Entry 6KPF (electron microscopy, 2.90 A resolution); this record covers chains A and S of the 5 polymer chains in the assembly.

# Chain A
Protein: Guanine nucleotide-binding protein G(i) subunit alpha-1
Organism: Homo sapiens
Reference sequence: P63096 (GNAI1_HUMAN); residues 1-354 here = UniProt positions 1-354
Sequence (354 residues; each row starts with the number of its first residue):
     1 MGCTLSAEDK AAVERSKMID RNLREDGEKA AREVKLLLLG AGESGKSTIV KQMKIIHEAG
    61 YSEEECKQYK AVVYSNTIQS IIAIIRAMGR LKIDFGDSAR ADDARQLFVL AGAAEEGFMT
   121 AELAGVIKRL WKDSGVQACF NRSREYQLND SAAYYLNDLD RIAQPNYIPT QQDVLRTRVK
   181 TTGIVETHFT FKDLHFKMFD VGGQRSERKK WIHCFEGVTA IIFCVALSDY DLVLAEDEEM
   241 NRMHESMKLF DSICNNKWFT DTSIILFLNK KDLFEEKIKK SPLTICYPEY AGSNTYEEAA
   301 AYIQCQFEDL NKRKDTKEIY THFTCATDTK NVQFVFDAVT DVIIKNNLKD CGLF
Not modelled in the structure: 1-2, 55-181, 233-239
Swiss-Prot annotation at these positions:
  - region: Lys35 to Thr48 (G1 motif), Asp173 to Thr181 (G2 motif), Phe196 to Arg205 (G3 motif), Ile265 to Asp272 (G4 motif), Thr324 to Thr329 (G5 motif)
  - binding site (GTP): Glu43 to Thr48, Ser151, Leu175 to Thr181, Asp200 to Gln204, Asn269 to Asp272, Ala326
  - binding site (Mg(2+)): Ser47, Thr181
  - modified residue: Arg178 (ADP-ribosylarginine), Gln204 (Deamidated glutamine), Cys351 (ADP-ribosylcysteine)
  - lipidation: Gly2 (N-myristoyl glycine), Cys3 (S-palmitoyl cysteine)
  - natural variant: Gly40 (G40C: In NEDHISB; G40R: In NEDHISB), Gly45 (G45D: In NEDHISB), Thr48 (T48I: In NEDHISB; T48K: In NEDHISB), Gln52 (Q52P: In NEDHISB), Ser75 (deletion: In NEDHISB; uncertain significance), Gln172 (deletion: In NEDHISB), Asp173 (D173V: In NEDHISB), Glu186 to Phe189 (deletion: In NEDHISB; uncertain significance), Cys224 (C224Y: In NEDHISB), Lys270 (K270N: In NEDHISB; K270R: In NEDHISB), Asp272 (D272G: In NEDHISB), Ala326 (A326P: In NEDHISB), 1 further natural variant entry in UniProt
  - mutagenesis: Gly42 (G42R: Abolishes switch to an activated conformation and dissociation from beta and gamma subunits upon GTP binding. Abolishes interaction with RGS family members), Glu116 (E116L: Enhances interaction (inactive GDP-bound) with RGS14), Gln147 (Q147L: Enhances interaction (inactive GDP-bound) with RGS14), Glu245 (E245L: Enhances interaction (inactive GDP-bound) with RGS14)

# Chain S
Protein: scFv16
Organism: Homo sapiens
Notes: antibody fragment or engineered binder
Sequence (259 residues; row label = number of the first residue in the row; note: 2 numbers in that range are skipped by the numbering (no residue carries them; nothing is unmodelled there); a row labelled like 121A-121N holds insertion residues (121A, then the next letters in order)):
     1 DVQLVESGGG LVQPGGSRKL SCSASGFAFS SFGMHWVRQA PEKGLEWVAY ISSGSGTIYY
    61 ADTVKGRFTI SRDDPKNTLF LQMTSLRSED TAMYYCVRSI YYYGSSPFDF WGQGTTLTVS
   121 S
121A-121N GGGGSGGGGSGGGG
   124 SDIVMTQATS SVPVTPGESV SISCRSSKSL LHSNGNTYLY WFLQRPGQSP QLLIYRMSNL
   184 ASGVPDRFSG SGSGTAFTLT ISRLEAEDVG VYYCMQHLEY PLTFGAGTKL ELKAAAHHHH
   244 HHHH
Not modelled in the structure: 1, 121A-121N, 236-247
Disulfide bonds: Cys22-Cys96, Cys147-Cys217

# Chain A / chain S interface
Pairs across the interface (24):
  Thr4(A) - His155(S)
  Ser6(A) - His155(S)
  Ser6(A) - Asn157(S)
  Ser6(A) - Tyr161(S)  hydrogen bond
  Ala7(A) - His220(S)
  Ala7(A) - Leu221(S)  hydrogen bond (backbone-backbone)
  Ala7(A) - Tyr223(S)  hydrophobic
  Glu8(A) - Tyr101(S)
  Glu8(A) - Tyr161(S)
  Glu8(A) - Tyr163(S)  hydrogen bond
  Glu8(A) - Arg179(S)  salt bridge
  Glu8(A) - His220(S)
  Asp9(A) - Asn157(S)
  Lys10(A) - Tyr59(S)
  Ala11(A) - Tyr101(S)  hydrophobic
  Ala12(A) - Tyr101(S)
  Glu14(A) - Ser52(S)  hydrogen bond
  Glu14(A) - Ser53(S)
  Glu14(A) - Gly56(S)
  Glu14(A) - Thr57(S)
  Arg15(A) - Ile100(S)
  Arg15(A) - Tyr101(S)
  Arg15(A) - Tyr102(S)
  Met18(A) - Ser53(S)
Other interface residues (no listed pair), chain A (12 interface residues in all): Leu5
Other interface residues (no listed pair), chain S (22 interface residues in all): Ser30, Ser31, Tyr50, Gly54, Pro107, Glu222

# Summary
12 residues of chain A and 22 residues of chain S are in contact; the contacts include 4 hydrogen bonds and 1
salt bridge. Polar pairs include Glu8(A)-Arg179(S), Ser6(A)-Tyr161(S) and Glu8(A)-Tyr163(S).
Here chain A is Guanine nucleotide-binding protein G(i) subunit alpha-1 and chain S is scFv16, both from Homo
sapiens. Entry 6KPF (Cryo-EM structure of a class A GPCR with G protein complex) was determined by electron
microscopy (same publication as 6KPC).
